Entry 8WIX (electron microscopy, 2.29 A resolution); this record covers chains A and B.

Chain A:
Molecule: Hemoglobin subunit alpha
Organism: Alligator mississippiensis
Reference sequence: P01999 (HBA_ALLMI); residues 0-141 here correspond to UniProt positions 1-142 (UniProt number = residue number + 1)
Chain sequence (142 residues; numbered 0 to 141; the number before each row is that of its first residue; numbering starts at 0):
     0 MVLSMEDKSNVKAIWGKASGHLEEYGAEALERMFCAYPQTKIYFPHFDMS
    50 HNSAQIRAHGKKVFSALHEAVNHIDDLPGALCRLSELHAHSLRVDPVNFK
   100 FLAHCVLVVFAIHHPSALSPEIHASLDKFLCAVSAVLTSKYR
Disordered / not traced: 0
Ion coordination: heme Fe near His87 (its only coordinating residue here)
Ligand contacts:
  - carbon monoxide (CMO): Phe43, His58, Val62, His87
  - heme (HEM): Met32, Thr39, Tyr42, Phe43, His45, Phe46, His58, Lys61, Val62, Ala65, Leu66, Arg82, Leu83, Leu86, His87, Leu91, Val93, Asn97, Phe98, Leu101, Val132, Leu136

Chain B:
Molecule: Hemoglobin subunit beta
Organism: Alligator mississippiensis
Reference sequence: P02130 (HBB_ALLMI); residues 1-146 here = UniProt positions 1-146
Chain sequence (146 residues; row label = number of the first residue in the row):
     1 ASFDAHERKFIVDLWAKVDVAQCGADALSRMLIVYPWKRRYFEHFGKMCN
    51 AHDILHNSKVQEHGKKVLASFGEAVKHLDNIKGHFANLSKLHCEKFHVDP
   101 ENFKLLGDIIIIVLAAHHPEDFSVECHAAFQKLVRQVAAALAAEYH
Ion coordination: heme Fe near His92 (its only coordinating residue here)
Ligand contacts:
  - carbon monoxide (CMO): Leu28, Met31, Phe42, His63, Val67, His92
  - heme (HEM): Met31, Lys38, Tyr41, Phe42, His44, Phe45, His63, Lys66, Val67, Ser70, Phe71, Phe85, Leu88, Leu91, His92, Phe96, Val98, Asn102, Phe103, Leu106, Val137, Leu141

How chain A and chain B interact:
Residue-residue contacts - 32 pairs, chain A then chain B:
  Glu30(A) with Val124(B)
  Arg31(A) with Phe122(B), hydrogen bond (side chain-backbone); Ser123(B), hydrogen bond (side chain-backbone); Val124(B); His127(B), hydrogen bond
  Cys34(A) with Val124(B), hydrophobic; Glu125(B); Ala128(B), hydrophobic
  Ala35(A) with Ala128(B), hydrophobic
  Tyr36(A) with Gln131(B), hydrogen bond
  His103(A) with Asp108(B), salt bridge; Ile111(B); Gln131(B), hydrogen bond
  Leu106(A) with Ile112(B), hydrophobic
  Val107(A) with Ile111(B), hydrophobic; His127(B)
  Ala110(A) with Ile112(B); Ala116(B)
  Ile111(A) with Ala115(B), hydrophobic; Pro119(B); Phe122(B)
  Pro114(A) with Ala116(B)
  Leu117(A) with Arg30(B), hydrogen bond (backbone-side chain)
  Ser118(A) with Arg30(B)
  Pro119(A) with Arg30(B); Ile33(B)
  Glu120(A) with Ala51(B)
  His122(A) with Arg30(B), hydrogen bond; Val34(B); Ile109(B); Ile112(B)
  Asp126(A) with Val34(B)
Interface residues without a listed pair, chain A (19 interface residues in all): Cys104, Ala123
Interface residues without a listed pair, chain B (21 interface residues in all): Tyr35, Leu55, Arg135

In short:
19 residues of chain A face 21 of chain B across their interface, with 7 hydrogen bonds and 1 salt bridge.
Polar contacts include His103(A)-Asp108(B), Arg31(A)-Phe122(B) and Arg31(A)-Ser123(B). Chain A binds heme and
carbon monoxide. Ligands of chain B: heme and carbon monoxide.
Chain A is Hemoglobin subunit alpha and chain B is Hemoglobin subunit beta, both from Alligator
mississippiensis; the structure, cryo-EM structure of alligator haemoglobin in carbonmonoxy form, was
determined by electron microscopy together with 8WIY, 8WIZ, 8WJ0, 8WJ1 and 8WJ2 from the same study.
